Entry 6YWO (X-ray diffraction, 1.90 A resolution); this record covers chains A and F.

# Chain A
Name: CutA
Source organism: Thermothielavioides terrestris NRRL 8126
Reference sequence: G2R014 (G2R014_THETT); numbering as in UniProt (aligned over 241-603)
Sequence (363 residues; each row starts with the number of its first residue):
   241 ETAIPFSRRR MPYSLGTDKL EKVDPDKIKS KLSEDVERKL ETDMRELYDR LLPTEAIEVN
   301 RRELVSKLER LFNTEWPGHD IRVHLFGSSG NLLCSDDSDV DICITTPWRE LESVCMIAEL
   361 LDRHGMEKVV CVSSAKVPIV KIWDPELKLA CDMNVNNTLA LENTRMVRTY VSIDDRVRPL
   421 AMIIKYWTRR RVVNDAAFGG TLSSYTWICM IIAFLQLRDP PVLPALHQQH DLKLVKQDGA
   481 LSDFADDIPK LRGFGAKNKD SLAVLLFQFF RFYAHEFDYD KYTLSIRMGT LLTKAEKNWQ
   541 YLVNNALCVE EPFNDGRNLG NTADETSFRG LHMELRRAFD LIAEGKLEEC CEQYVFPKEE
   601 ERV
Disordered / not traced: 241-244, 599-603
Modified / non-standard residues: Mse251, Mse284, Mse356, Mse366, Mse393, Mse406, Mse422, Mse450, Mse528, Mse573 (selenomethionine; parent Met)
Disulfide bonds: Cys355-Cys371
Ion coordination: Mg2+ site 1: Asp341 (shared with A0(F) of chain F); Mg2+ site 2 near Asn545 (its only coordinating residue here)
From the paper describing this entry:
  - binding site for the 3-nt RNA strand (chain F): Asp341, Val372, Ala375, Val377, Asn394, Asn397, Ala400, Asn403, Ala437, Phe438
  - conformationally variable residues (side-chain flip): Glu551, Arg557
  - Mg2+ coordination: Asp341
  - specificity-determining residues: Asn394, Asn397, Leu399, Ala400 (proposed by the authors, not directly observed)
  - mutagenesis - L399A: unchanged catalytic activity on adenosine polymerization
  - mutagenesis - N397A: unchanged catalytic activity on ATP
  - mutagenesis - N397A: unchanged catalytic activity on UTP
  - mutagenesis - N397A: decreased catalytic activity
  - mutagenesis - A400G: decreased catalytic activity on ATP
  - mutagenesis - A400G, R557A, R557H: decreased catalytic activity on UTP
  - mutagenesis - N403A, R557A, R557H: unchanged catalytic activity on CTP
  - mutagenesis - N403A, R557A, R557H: abolished catalytic activity on ATP
  - mutagenesis - N403A: abolished catalytic activity on UTP

# Chain F
Molecule: 3-nt RNA strand
Sequence (3 nucleotides; each row starts with the number of its first residue; numbers below 1 keep their minus sign (A-2 is residue -2)):
    -2 AAA
Ion coordination: Mg2+: A0 (shared with Asp341(A) of chain A)

# Interface between chain A and chain F
Contacting residue pairs (22; chain A residue first):
  Phe326(A) with A-1(F), sugar contact; A0(F), sugar contact
  Gly327(A) with A0(F), phosphate contact
  Asp341(A) with A-1(F), hydrogen bond to the sugar; A0(F), phosphate contact
  Val372(A) with A-2(F), base contact
  Ala375(A) with A-2(F), base contact
  Val377(A) with A-1(F), base contact
  Ile379(A) with A-2(F), sugar contact; A-1(F), sugar contact
  Asp392(A) with A-1(F), sugar contact
  Asn394(A) with A-1(F), base contact
  Asn397(A) with A-1(F), base contact
  Ala400(A) with A-1(F), base contact; A0(F), sugar contact
  Asn403(A) with A0(F), hydrogen bond to the sugar
  Thr404(A) with A0(F), hydrogen bond to the sugar
  Ala437(A) with A-2(F), phosphate contact; A-1(F), phosphate contact
  Phe438(A) with A-2(F), base contact
  Tyr445(A) with A0(F), base contact
  Leu559(A) with A0(F), base contact
Interface residues without a listed pair, chain A (22 interface residues in all): Ser374, Lys376, Lys381, Ser444, Glu551

# Summary
Chain A and chain F form an interface of 22 and 3 residues respectively; the contacts include 3 hydrogen
bonds. Polar pairs include Asp341(A)-A-1(F), Asn403(A)-A0(F) and Thr404(A)-A0(F). From the paper: a binding
site for the 3-nt RNA strand (chain F) at Asp341(A), Val372(A) and Ala375(A) among others; A400G, R557A and
R557H of chain A reduce catalytic activity on UTP; 6 substitutions were tested in all.
Here chain A is CutA (Thermothielavioides terrestris NRRL 8126) and chain F is a 3-nt RNA strand. Entry 6YWO
(CutA in complex with A3 RNA) was determined by X-ray diffraction, deposited together with 6YWN and 6YWP.
